PDB entry 4H32 | X-ray diffraction, 2.70 A resolution | chains B and D of the 6 polymer chains in the assembly

Chain B (and D):
Name: Hemagglutinin
Source organism: Influenza A virus
Notes: chain D of this document is another copy of the same molecule, construct and numbering; everything in this record applies to it too
UniProt: H6QM93 (H6QM93_9INFA); residues 335-505 here correspond to UniProt positions 349-519 (UniProt number = residue number + 14)
Amino-acid sequence (171 residues; row label = number of the first residue in the row):
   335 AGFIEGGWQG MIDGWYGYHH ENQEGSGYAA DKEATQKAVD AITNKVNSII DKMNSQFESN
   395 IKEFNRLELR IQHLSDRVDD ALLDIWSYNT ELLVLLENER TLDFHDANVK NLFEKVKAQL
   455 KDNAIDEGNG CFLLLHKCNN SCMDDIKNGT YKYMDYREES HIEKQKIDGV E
Unresolved in the structure: 335-337 (chain D: fully traced)
Construct notes: conflict E505 (Lys519 in H6QM93)
Cystine bridges: C472-C476

How chain B and chain D interact:
Contacting residue pairs - 45 pairs, chain B then chain D:
  S382(B) with L429(D)
  I383(B) with Y422(D), hydrogen bond (backbone-side chain)
  K386(B) with Y422(D); E425(D), salt bridge
  M387(B) with D418(D); Y422(D), hydrophobic
  N388(B) with D418(D)
  S389(B) with D418(D)
  Q390(B) with D414(D); A415(D); D418(D), hydrogen bond
  S393(B) with H407(D); R411(D)
  N394(B) with R411(D)
  I395(B) with H407(D)
  F398(B) with R404(D)
  I405(B) with R404(D)
  L408(B) with L408(D), hydrophobic
  S409(B) with R404(D); L408(D); R411(D), hydrogen bond
  V412(B) with R411(D); V412(D), hydrophobic
  D413(B) with R411(D), salt bridge
  L416(B) with A415(D), hydrophobic
  I419(B) with I419(D), hydrophobic
  W420(B) with D418(D); I419(D); Y422(D), hydrophobic
  N423(B) with N423(D)
  L427(B) with Y422(D); L426(D), hydrophobic
  E431(B) with L430(D)
  R434(B) with L430(D); E433(D), salt bridge; R434(D); D437(D), salt bridge
  A452(B) with D460(D)
  K455(B) with D460(D), hydrogen bond (side chain-backbone)
  D456(B) with K498(D), salt bridge
  M488(B) with I501(D), hydrophobic
  R491(B) with I501(D); D502(D), salt bridge
  E492(B) with D502(D)
  H495(B) with D502(D), salt bridge
Other interface residues (no listed pair), chain B (34 interface residues in all): F391, E392, Q406, L430
Other interface residues (no listed pair), chain D (27 interface residues in all): I405, I459, E461, G462, Q499

Summary:
34 residues of chain B face 27 of chain D across their interface, with 4 hydrogen bonds and 7 salt bridges.
Polar pairs include K386(B)-E425(D), D413(B)-R411(D) and R434(B)-E433(D).
Both chains are Hemagglutinin (Influenza A virus). Entry 4H32 (The crystal structure of the hemagglutinin H17
derived the bat influenza A virus) was determined by X-ray diffraction.
